PDB entry 7SVL | X-ray diffraction, 2.46 A resolution | chains A and B

Chain A (and B):
Name: Dipeptidyl peptidase 9
Organism: Homo sapiens
Notes: EC 3.4.14.5; chain B of this document is another copy of the same molecule, construct and numbering; everything in this record applies to it too
UniProtKB: Q86TI2 (DPP9_HUMAN); residue numbers follow UniProt; this construct covers 1-863
Amino-acid sequence (869 residues; each row starts with the number of its first residue):
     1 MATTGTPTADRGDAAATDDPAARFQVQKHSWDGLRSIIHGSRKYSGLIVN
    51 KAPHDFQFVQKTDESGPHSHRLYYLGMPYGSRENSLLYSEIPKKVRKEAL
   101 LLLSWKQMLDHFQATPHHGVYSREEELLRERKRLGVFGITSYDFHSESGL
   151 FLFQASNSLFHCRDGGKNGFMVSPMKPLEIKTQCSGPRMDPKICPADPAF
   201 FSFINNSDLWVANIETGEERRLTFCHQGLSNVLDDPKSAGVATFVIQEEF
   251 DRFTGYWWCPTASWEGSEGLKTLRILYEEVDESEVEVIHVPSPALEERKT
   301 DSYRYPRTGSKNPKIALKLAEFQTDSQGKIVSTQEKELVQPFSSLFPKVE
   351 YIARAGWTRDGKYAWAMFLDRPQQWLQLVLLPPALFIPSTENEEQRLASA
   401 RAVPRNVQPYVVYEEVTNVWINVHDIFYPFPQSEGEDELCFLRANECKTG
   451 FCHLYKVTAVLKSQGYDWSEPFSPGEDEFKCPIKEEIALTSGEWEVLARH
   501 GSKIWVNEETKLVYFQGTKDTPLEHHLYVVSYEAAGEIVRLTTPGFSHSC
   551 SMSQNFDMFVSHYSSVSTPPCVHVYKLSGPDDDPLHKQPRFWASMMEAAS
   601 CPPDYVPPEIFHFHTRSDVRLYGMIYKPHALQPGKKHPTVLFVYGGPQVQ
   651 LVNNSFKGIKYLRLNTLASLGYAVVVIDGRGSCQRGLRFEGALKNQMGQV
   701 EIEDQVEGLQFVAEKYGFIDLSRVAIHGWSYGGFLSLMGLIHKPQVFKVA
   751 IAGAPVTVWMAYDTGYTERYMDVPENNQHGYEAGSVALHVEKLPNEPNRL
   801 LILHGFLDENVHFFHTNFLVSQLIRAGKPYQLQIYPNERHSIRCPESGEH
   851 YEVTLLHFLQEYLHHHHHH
Disordered / not traced: 1-18, 44-51, 97-99, 228-231, 434-435, 599-603, 865-869 (chain B: 1-19, 44-49, 80-81, 229-231, 265-269, 599-603, 864-869)
Sequence notes: expression tag (864-869)
Swiss-Prot annotation at these positions:
  - active site (Charge relay system): Ser730, Asp808, His840
  - binding site (Val-boroPro): Ser730
  - modified residue: Ala2 (N-acetylalanine)
  - natural variant: Arg82 to Leu863 (deletion: In HATIS), Gly138 (G138S: In HATIS), Ser185 to Leu863 (deletion: In HATIS), Gln822 to Leu863 (deletion: In HATIS)
  - mutagenesis: Arg96 to Lys97 (Reduced interaction with CARD8 without affecting the peptidase activity), Leu100 to Leu101 (Reduced interaction with NLRP1 and CARD8 without affecting the peptidase activity), Leu102 to Leu103 (Reduced interaction with CARD8 without affecting the peptidase activity), Leu102 (L102E: Reduced interaction with NLRP1 without affecting the peptidase activity), Glu597 (E597R: Reduced interaction with NLRP1 without affecting the peptidase activity), Ser730 (S730A: Abolished dipeptidyl peptidase activity and ability to sequester NLRP1 and inhibit pyroptosis)
Ligand contacts: ICeD-2 (D06; (2S)-2-amino-1-(1,3-dihydro-2H-isoindol-2-yl)-2-[(1r,4S)-4-(pyrrolidin-1-yl)cyclohexyl]ethan-1-one): Arg133, Glu248, Glu249, His500, Tyr644, Gln648, Val649, Ser730, Tyr731, Phe734, Ala754, Val756, Trp759, Tyr762, Tyr766, Asn810, Val811, His840

Chain A / chain B interface:
Residue-residue contacts (83; chain A residue first):
  Trp31(A) - Asn795(B)
  Trp31(A) - Pro797(B)
  Trp31(A) - Gly827(B)  hydrogen bond (side chain-backbone)
  Trp31(A) - Pro829(B)
  Asp32(A) - Asn795(B)  hydrogen bond
  Arg35(A) - Ala826(B)
  Arg35(A) - Gly827(B)
  Val287(A) - Lys299(B)
  Ile288(A) - Glu297(B)
  Ile288(A) - Arg298(B)
  His289(A) - Arg298(B)  hydrogen bond (backbone-backbone)
  His289(A) - Lys299(B)
  His289(A) - Thr300(B)  hydrogen bond
  Leu295(A) - Phe814(B)
  Glu296(A) - Phe814(B)
  Glu296(A) - Phe818(B)
  Glu297(A) - Ile288(B)
  Arg298(A) - Ile288(B)
  Arg298(A) - His289(B)  hydrogen bond (backbone-backbone)
  Arg298(A) - Tyr305(B)
  Arg298(A) - Arg307(B)
  Arg298(A) - Ala761(B)  hydrogen bond (side chain-backbone)
  Arg298(A) - His812(B)  hydrogen bond
  Arg298(A) - Phe814(B)
  Lys299(A) - Val287(B)
  Lys299(A) - His289(B)
  Thr300(A) - His289(B)  hydrogen bond
  Thr300(A) - Thr300(B)  hydrogen bond
  Ala761(A) - Arg298(B)  hydrogen bond (backbone-side chain)
  Asn795(A) - Trp31(B)
  Asn795(A) - Asp32(B)
  Pro797(A) - Trp31(B)
  Pro797(A) - His857(B)
  Phe806(A) - Phe806(B)  hydrophobic
  Phe806(A) - Asn817(B)
  His812(A) - Arg298(B)  hydrogen bond
  Phe813(A) - Ile834(B)  hydrophobic
  Phe814(A) - Leu295(B)
  Phe814(A) - Glu296(B)
  Phe814(A) - Arg298(B)
  Asn817(A) - Leu295(B)
  Asn817(A) - Phe806(B)
  Asn817(A) - Ile834(B)
  Asn817(A) - Pro836(B)
  Phe818(A) - Glu296(B)
  Val820(A) - Ile834(B)
  Val820(A) - Pro836(B)  hydrophobic
  Ser821(A) - Pro836(B)
  Ser821(A) - Asn837(B)
  Ile824(A) - Ile834(B)
  Ile824(A) - Pro836(B)
  Ile824(A) - Ser847(B)
  Ile824(A) - His850(B)
  Arg825(A) - Glu846(B)
  Gly827(A) - Trp31(B)  hydrogen bond (backbone-side chain)
  Gly827(A) - Arg35(B)
  Lys828(A) - His850(B)  hydrogen bond (backbone-side chain)
  Pro829(A) - Trp31(B)
  Tyr830(A) - Leu832(B)
  Tyr830(A) - Gln833(B)  hydrogen bond (backbone-side chain)
  Tyr830(A) - Ile834(B)  hydrogen bond (side chain-backbone)
  Gln831(A) - Gln831(B)
  Leu832(A) - Leu832(B)
  Leu832(A) - Ile834(B)  hydrophobic
  Gln833(A) - Tyr830(B)  hydrogen bond (side chain-backbone)
  Ile834(A) - Phe813(B)  hydrophobic
  Ile834(A) - Asn817(B)
  Ile834(A) - Val820(B)
  Ile834(A) - Ile824(B)
  Ile834(A) - Tyr830(B)  hydrogen bond (backbone-side chain)
  Ile834(A) - Leu832(B)  hydrophobic
  Ile834(A) - Ile834(B)  hydrophobic
  Pro836(A) - Asn817(B)
  Pro836(A) - Ser821(B)
  Pro836(A) - Ile824(B)
  Asn837(A) - Ser821(B)  hydrogen bond
  Ser847(A) - Ile824(B)
  His850(A) - Ile824(B)
  His850(A) - Lys828(B)  hydrogen bond (side chain-backbone)
  His850(A) - Tyr830(B)
  His857(A) - Pro797(B)
  Tyr862(A) - Asn798(B)
  Tyr862(A) - Tyr862(B)  hydrogen bond
Interface residues without a listed pair, chain A (46 interface residues in all): Tyr305, Arg307, Asn798, Leu823, Ala826, Tyr835, Glu846
Interface residues without a listed pair, chain B (45 interface residues in all): Leu823, Tyr835

In short:
The interface between chain A and chain B involves 46 residues on one side and 45 on the other, with 20
hydrogen bonds. Polar pairs include Trp31(A)-Gly827(B), Asp32(A)-Asn795(B) and His289(A)-Thr300(B). Bound to
chain A: ICeD-2.
Both chains are Dipeptidyl peptidase 9 (Homo sapiens). Entry 7SVL (DPP9 IN COMPLEX WITH LIGAND ICeD-2) was
determined by X-ray diffraction, deposited together with 7SVM, 7SVN and 7SVO.
